8HAF - chains B and G of the 6 polymer chains in the assembly; structure by electron microscopy, 3.25 A resolution.

[Chain B]
Molecule: Guanine nucleotide-binding protein G(I)/G(S)/G(T) subunit beta-1
Organism: Rattus norvegicus
Reference sequence: P54311 (GBB1_RAT); residue numbers follow UniProt; this construct covers 2-340
Amino-acid sequence (400 residues; each row starts with the number of its first residue; numbers below 1 keep their minus sign (Met-33 is residue -33)):
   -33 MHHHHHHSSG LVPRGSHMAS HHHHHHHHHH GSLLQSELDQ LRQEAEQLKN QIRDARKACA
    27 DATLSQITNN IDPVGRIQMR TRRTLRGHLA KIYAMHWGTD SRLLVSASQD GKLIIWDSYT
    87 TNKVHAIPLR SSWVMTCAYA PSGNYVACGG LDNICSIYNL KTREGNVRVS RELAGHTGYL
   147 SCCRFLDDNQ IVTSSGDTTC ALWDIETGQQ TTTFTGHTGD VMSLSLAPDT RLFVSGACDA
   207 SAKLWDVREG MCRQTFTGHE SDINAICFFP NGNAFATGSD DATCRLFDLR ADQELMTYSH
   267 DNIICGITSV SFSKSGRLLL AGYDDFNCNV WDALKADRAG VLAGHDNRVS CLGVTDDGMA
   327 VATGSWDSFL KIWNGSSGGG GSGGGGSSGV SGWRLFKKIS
Unresolved in the structure: -33 to 2, 344-366
Construct notes: expression tag (-33 to 1, 341-366)
UniProt features mapped onto this chain:
  - modified residue: Ser2 (N-acetylserine), His266 (Phosphohistidine)

[Chain G]
Molecule: Guanine nucleotide-binding protein G(I)/G(S)/G(O) subunit gamma-2
Organism: Bos taurus
Reference sequence: P63212 (GBG2_BOVIN); numbering as in UniProt (aligned over 1-71)
Amino-acid sequence (71 residues; each row starts with the number of its first residue):
     1 MASNNTASIA QARKLVEQLK MEANIDRIKV SKAAADLMAY CEAHAKEDPL LTPVPASENP
    61 FREKKFFCAI L
Unresolved in the structure: 1-5, 63-71
UniProt features mapped onto this chain:
  - modified residue: Ala2 (N-acetylalanine), Cys68 (Cysteine methyl ester)
  - lipidation: Cys68 (S-geranylgeranyl cysteine)

[Interface between chain B and chain G]
Contacting residue pairs - 83 pairs, chain B then chain G:
  Leu4(B) with Ile9(G), hydrophobic; Ala12(G), hydrophobic
  Leu7(B) with Ala12(G), hydrophobic; Val16(G)
  Glu10(B) with Val16(G)
  Ala11(B) with Leu15(G), hydrophobic; Val16(G), hydrophobic
  Leu14(B) with Val16(G); Leu19(G), hydrophobic; Lys20(G); Ala23(G), hydrophobic
  Lys15(B) with Leu15(G)
  Ile18(B) with Ala23(G), hydrophobic; Arg27(G)
  Ala21(B) with Arg27(G)
  Ala24(B) with Lys29(G)
  Cys25(B) with Ile28(G); Lys29(G); Val30(G), hydrogen bond (backbone-backbone)
  Ala26(B) with Val30(G), hydrophobic
  Asp27(B) with Lys29(G); Ser31(G), hydrogen bond
  Ala28(B) with Val30(G)
  Leu30(B) with Ala34(G), hydrophobic
  Ile33(B) with Ala34(G), hydrophobic; Met38(G)
  Thr34(B) with Met38(G)
  Val40(B) with Leu51(G), hydrophobic
  Met45(B) with Leu50(G), hydrophobic
  Arg48(B) with Phe61(G), hydrogen bond (side chain-backbone)
  Arg49(B) with Pro60(G); Phe61(G); Arg62(G), hydrogen bond (side chain-backbone)
  Ser84(B) with Phe61(G)
  Tyr85(B) with Pro60(G); Phe61(G), hydrophobic
  Cys218(B) with Gln18(G); Met21(G)
  Arg219(B) with Met21(G)
  Thr221(B) with Glu22(G), hydrogen bond (backbone-side chain)
  Phe235(B) with Tyr40(G), hydrophobic; Cys41(G), hydrophobic
  Pro236(B) with Tyr40(G)
  Asn237(B) with Asp36(G); Tyr40(G)
  Asn239(B) with Asp36(G), hydrogen bond
  Leu252(B) with Leu37(G), hydrophobic
  Asp254(B) with Ala33(G)
  Arg256(B) with Arg27(G); Ile28(G), hydrogen bond (backbone-backbone); Asp36(G), salt bridge
  Ala257(B) with Ile28(G)
  Asp258(B) with Arg27(G), salt bridge
  Gln259(B) with Val30(G)
  Leu261(B) with Leu37(G), hydrophobic
  Ser279(B) with Asp48(G), hydrogen bond; Leu50(G)
  Lys280(B) with Glu47(G)
  Ser281(B) with Tyr40(G); Cys41(G), hydrogen bond (side chain-backbone); His44(G), hydrogen bond (side chain-backbone); Ala45(G), hydrogen bond (side chain-backbone); Asp48(G)
  Gly282(B) with Cys41(G)
  Arg283(B) with Cys41(G); Leu51(G)
  Leu284(B) with Leu50(G), hydrophobic; Leu51(G), hydrophobic
  Leu300(B) with Met38(G), hydrophobic; Cys41(G), hydrophobic
  Asp323(B) with Pro49(G)
  Gly324(B) with Pro49(G); Leu50(G)
  Met325(B) with Pro60(G); Phe61(G), hydrophobic
  Ala326(B) with Phe61(G), hydrophobic
  Val327(B) with Leu50(G), hydrophobic
  Ile338(B) with Phe61(G), hydrophobic
  Asn340(B) with Asn59(G), hydrogen bond; Phe61(G)
  Gly341(B) with Asn59(G)
  Ser342(B) with Pro53(G)
  Ser343(B) with Pro53(G)
Other interface residues (no listed pair), chain B (62 interface residues in all): Glu3, Arg8, Gln17, Arg22, Ile37, Met217, Gln220, Ala240, Leu286
Other interface residues (no listed pair), chain G (39 interface residues in all): Ser8, Arg13, Ile25, Asp26, Val54

[In short]
62 residues of chain B face 39 of chain G across their interface, with 12 hydrogen bonds and 2 salt bridges.
Polar contacts include Arg256(B)-Asp36(G), Asp258(B)-Arg27(G) and Asp27(B)-Ser31(G).
Here chain B is Guanine nucleotide-binding protein G(I)/G(S)/G(T) subunit beta-1 (Rattus norvegicus) and chain
G is Guanine nucleotide-binding protein G(I)/G(S)/G(O) subunit gamma-2 (Bos taurus). Entry 8HAF
(PTHrP-PTH1R-Gs complex) was determined by electron microscopy together with 8HA0 and 8HAO from the same
study.
